PDB entry 4JQD | X-ray diffraction, 2.75 A resolution | chains A and G of the 4 polymer chains in the assembly

# Chain A
Name: Csp231I C protein
From: Citrobacter sp. RFL231
UniProtKB: Q32WH4 (Q32WH4_9ENTR); residue numbers follow UniProt; this construct covers 1-98
Amino-acid sequence (98 residues; row label = number of the first residue in the row):
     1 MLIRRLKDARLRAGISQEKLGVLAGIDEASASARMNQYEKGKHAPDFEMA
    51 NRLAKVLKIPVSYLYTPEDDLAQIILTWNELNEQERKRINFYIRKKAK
Unresolved in the structure: 95-98
Reported in the primary citation:
  - binding site for the 21-nt DNA strand: Lys87

# Chain G
Molecule: 21-nt DNA strand
Sequence (21 nucleotides; each row starts with the number of its first residue):
     1 ACACTAAGGAAAACTTAGTAA

# How chain A and chain G interact
Residue-residue contacts (13; chain A residue first):
  Ala29(A) with DT16(G), phosphate contact
  Ser30(A) with DT15(G), hydrogen bond to the phosphate; DT16(G), base contact
  Ala33(A) with DT16(G), base contact; DA17(G), base contact
  Arg34(A) with DC14(G), salt bridge to the phosphate; DT15(G), salt bridge to the phosphate
  Gln37(A) with DT15(G), hydrogen bond to the base
  Tyr38(A) with DC14(G), hydrogen bond to the phosphate
  Lys42(A) with DA13(G), phosphate contact
  His43(A) with DA13(G), salt bridge to the phosphate; DC14(G), base contact
  Ala44(A) with DA13(G), hydrogen bond to the phosphate

# Summary
Chain A and chain G form an interface of 9 and 5 residues respectively; the contacts include 4 hydrogen bonds
and 3 salt bridges. Polar contacts include Gln37(A)-DT15(G), Ser30(A)-DT15(G) and Tyr38(A)-DC14(G). From the
paper: a binding site for the 21-nt DNA strand at Lys87(A).
Chain A is Csp231I C protein (Citrobacter sp. RFL231) and chain G is a 21-nt DNA strand; the structure,
Crystal structure of the Restriction-Modification Controller Protein C.Csp231I OL operator complex, was
determined by X-ray diffraction together with 4JCX and 4JCY from the same study.
